3NC3 - chain A; structure by X-ray diffraction, 2.66 A resolution.

[Chain A]
Protein: Cytochrome P450 cypX
Source organism: Bacillus subtilis
Notes: EC 1.14.-.-
UniProtKB: O34926 (CYPX_BACSU); residues 1-405 here = UniProt positions 1-405
Amino-acid sequence (441 residues; row label = number of the first residue in the row; numbers below 1 keep their minus sign (Met-35 is residue -35)):
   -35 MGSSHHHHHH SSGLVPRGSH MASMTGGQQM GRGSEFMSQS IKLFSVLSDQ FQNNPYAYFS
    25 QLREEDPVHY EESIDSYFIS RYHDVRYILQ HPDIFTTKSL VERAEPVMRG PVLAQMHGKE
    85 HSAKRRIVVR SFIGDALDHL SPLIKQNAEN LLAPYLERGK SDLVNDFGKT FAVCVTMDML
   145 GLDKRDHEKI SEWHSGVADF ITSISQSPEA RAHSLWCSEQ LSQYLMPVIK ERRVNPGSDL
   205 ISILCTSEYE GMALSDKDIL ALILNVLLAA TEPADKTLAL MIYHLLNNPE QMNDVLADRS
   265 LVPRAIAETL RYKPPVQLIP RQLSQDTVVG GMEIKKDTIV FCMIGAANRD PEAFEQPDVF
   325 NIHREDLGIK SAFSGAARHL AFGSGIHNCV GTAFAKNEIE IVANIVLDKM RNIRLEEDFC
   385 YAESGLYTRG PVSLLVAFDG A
Unresolved in the structure: -35 to 4, 74-86, 211-216, 404-405
Differences from the reference sequence: expression tag (-35 to 0); engineered mutation Thr356 (Ala in O34926)
Bound ions: Mg2+ near Pro172 (its only coordinating residue here); heme Fe near Cys353 (its only coordinating residue here)
Ligand contacts: heme (HEM): Leu53, Lys62, Ser63, Leu64, Ile97, Met143, Asn229, Val230, Ala233, Ala234, Pro237, Ala238, Thr241, Leu274, Pro279, Val280, Ile283, Arg285, Ala345, Phe346, Gly347, His351, Asn352, Cys353, Val354, Gly355, Phe358, Ala359, Glu362, Ile363
UniProt features mapped onto this chain:
  - binding site (heme): Lys62, Asn229, Arg285, Cys353

[Summary]
Bound to chain A: heme. From UniProt: 4 heme-binding residues.
Chain A is Cytochrome P450 cypX (Bacillus subtilis); the structure, CYP134A1 structure with a closed substrate
binding loop, was determined by X-ray diffraction, deposited together with 3NC5, 3NC6 and 3NC7.
